8K23 - chains L and P of the 32 polymer chains in the assembly; structure by electron microscopy, 3.75 A resolution.

[Chain L]
Protein: Csy3
From: Vibrio phage ICP1_2004_A
UniProt: F1D5V6 (F1D5V6_9CAUD); numbering as in UniProt (aligned over 1-306)
Chain sequence (306 residues; row label = number of the first residue in the row):
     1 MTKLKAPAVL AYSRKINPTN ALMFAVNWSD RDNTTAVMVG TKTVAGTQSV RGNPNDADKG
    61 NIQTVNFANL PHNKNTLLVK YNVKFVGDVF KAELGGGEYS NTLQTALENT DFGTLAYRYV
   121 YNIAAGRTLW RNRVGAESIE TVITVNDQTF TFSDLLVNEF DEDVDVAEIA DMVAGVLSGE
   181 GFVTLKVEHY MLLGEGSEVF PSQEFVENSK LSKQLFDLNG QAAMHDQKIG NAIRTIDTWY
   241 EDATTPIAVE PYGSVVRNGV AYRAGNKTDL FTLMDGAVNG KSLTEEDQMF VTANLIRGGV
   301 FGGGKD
Unresolved in the structure: 1, 304-306

[Chain P]
Molecule: 60-nt RNA strand
From: Vibrio phage ICP1_2004_A
Sequence (60 nucleotides; each row starts with the number of its first residue; numbers below 1 keep their minus sign (C-7 is residue -7)):
    -7 CUUAAAGAGU CAACCCUUUG CUUAUCUUCC CUAUUUAAAU GUUAGCAGCC GCAUAGGCUG

[Chain L / chain P interface]
Residue-residue contacts (38):
  Ala11(L) - U27(P)  base contact
  Tyr12(L) - U27(P)  hydrogen bond to the sugar
  Ser13(L) - U27(P)  sugar contact
  Arg14(L) - U27(P)  sugar contact
  Arg14(L) - U28(P)  salt bridge to the phosphate
  Arg14(L) - A29(P)  salt bridge to the phosphate
  Glu93(L) - U26(P)  hydrogen bond to the sugar
  Glu93(L) - U27(P)  sugar contact
  Leu94(L) - U26(P)  base contact
  Trp130(L) - A30(P)  base contact
  Arg131(L) - U35(P)  salt bridge to the phosphate
  Gln203(L) - A31(P)  phosphate contact
  Gln203(L) - U32(P)  phosphate contact
  Glu204(L) - A31(P)  base contact
  Phe205(L) - A31(P)  base contact
  Val206(L) - A31(P)  hydrogen bond to the base
  Ser212(L) - A36(P)  hydrogen bond to the phosphate
  Lys213(L) - U35(P)  phosphate contact
  Lys213(L) - A36(P)  salt bridge to the phosphate
  His225(L) - A31(P)  salt bridge to the phosphate
  Gln227(L) - A29(P)  sugar contact
  Gln227(L) - A30(P)  sugar contact
  Gln227(L) - A31(P)  hydrogen bond to the phosphate
  Lys228(L) - A30(P)  sugar contact
  Lys228(L) - A31(P)  phosphate contact
  Lys228(L) - U32(P)  salt bridge to the phosphate
  Asn231(L) - A30(P)  hydrogen bond to the base
  Arg234(L) - A29(P)  salt bridge to the phosphate
  Arg234(L) - A30(P)  salt bridge to the phosphate
  Val255(L) - A30(P)  base contact
  Arg257(L) - A30(P)  base contact
  Arg257(L) - U32(P)  hydrogen bond to the phosphate
  Arg297(L) - U28(P)  sugar contact
  Arg297(L) - A29(P)  phosphate contact
  Gly299(L) - U27(P)  base contact
  Gly299(L) - U28(P)  base contact
  Val300(L) - U27(P)  hydrogen bond to the base
  Val300(L) - U28(P)  base contact
Other interface residues (no listed pair), chain L (28 interface residues in all): Val65, Ser202, Glu207, Gly298

[Summary]
Chain L and chain P form an interface of 28 and 9 residues respectively, with 8 hydrogen bonds and 8 salt
bridges. Polar pairs include Val206(L)-A31(P), Asn231(L)-A30(P) and Val300(L)-U27(P).
Here chain L is Csy3 and chain P is a 60-nt RNA strand, both from Vibrio phage ICP1_2004_A. Entry 8K23 (ICP1
Csy-dsDNA-Cas1-Cas2/3 complex (fully assembled form) composited structure with C1 symmetry) was determined by
electron microscopy.
